7UM1 - chains c and C of the 5 polymer chains in the assembly; structure by electron microscopy, 4.20 A resolution (low resolution: residue-level contacts below are approximate; hydrogen-bond / salt-bridge calls are withheld).

== Chain c ==
Molecule: DNA-directed RNA polymerase beta subunit
Organism: Bacillus phage AR9
Reference sequence: A0A172JI16 (A0A172JI16_9CAUD); residue numbers follow UniProt; this construct covers 1-496
Amino-acid sequence (496 residues; each row starts with the number of its first residue):
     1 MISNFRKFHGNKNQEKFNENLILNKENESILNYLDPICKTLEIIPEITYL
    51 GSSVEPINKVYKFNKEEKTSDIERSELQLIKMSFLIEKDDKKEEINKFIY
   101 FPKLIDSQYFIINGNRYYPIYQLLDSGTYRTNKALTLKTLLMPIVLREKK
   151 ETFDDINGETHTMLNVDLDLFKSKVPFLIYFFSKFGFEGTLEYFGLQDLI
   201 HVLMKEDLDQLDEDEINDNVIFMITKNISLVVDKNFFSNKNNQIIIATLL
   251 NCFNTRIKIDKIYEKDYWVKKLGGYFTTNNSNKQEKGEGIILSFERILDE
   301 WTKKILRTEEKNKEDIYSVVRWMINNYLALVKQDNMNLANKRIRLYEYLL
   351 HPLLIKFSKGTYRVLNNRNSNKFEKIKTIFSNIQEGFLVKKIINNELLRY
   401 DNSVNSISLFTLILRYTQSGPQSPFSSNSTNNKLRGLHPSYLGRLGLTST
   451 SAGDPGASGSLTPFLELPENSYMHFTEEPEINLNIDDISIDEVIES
Not modelled in the structure: 485-496

== Chain C ==
Molecule: DNA-directed RNA polymerase
Organism: Bacillus phage AR9
Notes: EC 2.7.7.6
Reference sequence: A0A172JHZ2 (A0A172JHZ2_9CAUD); numbering as in UniProt (aligned over 1-665)
Amino-acid sequence (665 residues; each row starts with the number of its first residue):
     1 MDDISVIKNEDYEGSHRFLAEELLMPNANKTDGNRSTMFCSHLAQAVTLQ
    51 KAEPPLVYTNFENQVGKYSTAGYRKANSNYKVIEKIYKNDYNYVLIVQDQ
   101 ETGEYTLFERAECEFLTEHYGFQWDNDKIDSLKKDDTIEKDTVLYKNTCY
   151 DENMNFGYGVNLNAAYFSYKNETLEDAIVISESAAKKLGTFSVNKVKVSV
   201 NTNDILLNLYGDNENYKGFPDIGEHIKNQIIASRRRFDYNTALYELKNLN
   251 EMRDSDTPFFADGKIVDIEIFSNVPEEELKVQKYNEQVLYYINKQKEFSN
   301 NVYQKLKKIVEGKDNNVSDKLLHFYNNCKMRIDENISYTYQNSKFSGFIM
   351 EFTILEEEPLNKGSKITGRYGNKGVISKILPDDQMPTVAEGRFKGLKADI
   401 CLNPLGVFNRLNPSQLIEQELNWIAKFIRKDMEEAGSNEEKVSILLDFLN
   451 RVNKEETELMEEFINSLNKTELEEFLNDIIENGIPICQKPFFGNIGLDEL
   501 WELYNHYDHIDYFKCEGISTPLIIGEIYMVRLKHEPHSKFSARSTSFMNL
   551 RGLPAKSKNFKEHKDLYSKTPVRIGNMEISNLSLTNEMGSIMDMLNSYSN
   601 NETNRRELIMQLLTGNPFDTNIDLSDVESGTSKILKSLFTCLGLSIDDVE
   651 EEWENKLNGKVEDEK
Not modelled in the structure: 650-665

== Interface between chain c and chain C ==
Contacting residue pairs - 110 pairs, chain c then chain C:
  Met1(c) with Phe475(C); Asp478(C)
  Ile2(c) with Asp478(C); Ile479(C); Pro485(C)
  Ser3(c) with Asn153(C); Asn155(C)
  Asn4(c) with Asn153(C); Phe463(C)
  Phe5(c) with Tyr58(C); Met460(C); Phe463(C); Phe475(C)
  Arg6(c) with Pro54(C); Pro55(C); Asn155(C); Pro485(C)
  Lys7(c) with Asn153(C)
  Phe8(c) with Leu459(C)
  His9(c) with Tyr58(C); Asn60(C); Leu459(C); Cys487(C)
  Gly10(c) with Asn60(C); Asn63(C); Gln64(C)
  Lys12(c) with Leu459(C)
  Asn13(c) with Asn60(C); Phe61(C)
  Lys16(c) with Gln64(C)
  Phe17(c) with Gln64(C); Val65(C); Tyr68(C)
  Glu19(c) with Tyr68(C)
  Ile57(c) with Asp319(C); Leu322(C)
  Asn58(c) with Leu322(C)
  Lys59(c) with Leu322(C); Asn326(C)
  Val60(c) with Leu322(C)
  Tyr61(c) with Asn326(C); Lys329(C); Met330(C); Asp333(C)
  Phe63(c) with Tyr303(C); Lys329(C); Ile332(C); Asp333(C)
  Asn64(c) with Asp333(C)
  Glu67(c) with Asn335(C)
  Lys68(c) with Met330(C); Asp333(C); Asn335(C); Ile336(C); Ser337(C)
  Thr69(c) with Ser337(C)
  Ser70(c) with Ser337(C); Tyr338(C); Thr339(C)
  Asp71(c) with Thr339(C); Tyr340(C); Gln341(C)
  Ile72(c) with Lys197(C); Phe271(C); Tyr340(C)
  Glu76(c) with His323(C)
  Lys103(c) with Asp319(C)
  Asp106(c) with Arg74(C)
  Arg116(c) with Phe115(C); Leu116(C)
  Asp401(c) with Thr117(C)
  Ser403(c) with Leu116(C); Tyr120(C)
  Val404(c) with Ala44(C); Ala46(C); Leu116(C); Tyr120(C)
  Asn405(c) with Ala46(C); Leu116(C)
  Ser406(c) with Ala71(C); Gly72(C); Asn147(C)
  Ile407(c) with Phe156(C)
  Ser408(c) with Thr70(C); Ala71(C)
  Leu409(c) with Val65(C); Tyr68(C); Ser69(C)
  Phe410(c) with Ala20(C); Glu21(C)
  His438(c) with Asp3(C)
  Pro439(c) with Asp3(C); Ile4(C)
  Ser440(c) with Asp3(C)
  Leu442(c) with Ile7(C); Tyr12(C); Phe18(C)
  Gly443(c) with Arg17(C); Phe18(C)
  Leu447(c) with Phe18(C)
  Thr448(c) with Glu22(C); Ser36(C); Thr37(C)
  Ser449(c) with Glu21(C); Cys40(C)
  Thr462(c) with Arg17(C); Leu19(C); Ala20(C)
  Phe464(c) with His16(C); Arg17(C)
Also at the interface, not in a pair above, chain c (60 interface residues in all): Glu15, Ile22, Lys62, Lys65, Gly446, Thr450, Ser460, Leu461, Pro463
Also at the interface, not in a pair above, chain C (75 interface residues in all): Ser15, Leu23, Gly33, Leu43, Gln45, Val47, Glu114, Phe122, Asn342, Glu456, Gly483

== In short ==
Chain c and chain C form an interface of 60 and 75 residues respectively.
Chain c is DNA-directed RNA polymerase beta subunit and chain C is DNA-directed RNA polymerase, both from
Bacillus phage AR9; the structure, Structure of bacteriophage AR9 non-virion RNAP polymerase holoenzyme, was
determined by electron microscopy, deposited together with 7S00, 7S01 and 7UM0.
